Entry 5TSJ (electron microscopy, 8.70 A resolution (very low resolution: no residue pairs are listed; an interface is given only as per-side residue counts)); this record covers chains B and D of the 28 polymer chains in the assembly.

# Chain B
Molecule: V-type ATP synthase alpha chain
From: Thermus thermophilus (strain HB8 / ATCC 27634 / DSM 579)
Notes: EC 3.6.3.14
UniProt: Q56403 (VATA_THET8); residues 1-577 here = UniProt positions 1-577
Chain sequence (577 residues; each row starts with the number of its first residue):
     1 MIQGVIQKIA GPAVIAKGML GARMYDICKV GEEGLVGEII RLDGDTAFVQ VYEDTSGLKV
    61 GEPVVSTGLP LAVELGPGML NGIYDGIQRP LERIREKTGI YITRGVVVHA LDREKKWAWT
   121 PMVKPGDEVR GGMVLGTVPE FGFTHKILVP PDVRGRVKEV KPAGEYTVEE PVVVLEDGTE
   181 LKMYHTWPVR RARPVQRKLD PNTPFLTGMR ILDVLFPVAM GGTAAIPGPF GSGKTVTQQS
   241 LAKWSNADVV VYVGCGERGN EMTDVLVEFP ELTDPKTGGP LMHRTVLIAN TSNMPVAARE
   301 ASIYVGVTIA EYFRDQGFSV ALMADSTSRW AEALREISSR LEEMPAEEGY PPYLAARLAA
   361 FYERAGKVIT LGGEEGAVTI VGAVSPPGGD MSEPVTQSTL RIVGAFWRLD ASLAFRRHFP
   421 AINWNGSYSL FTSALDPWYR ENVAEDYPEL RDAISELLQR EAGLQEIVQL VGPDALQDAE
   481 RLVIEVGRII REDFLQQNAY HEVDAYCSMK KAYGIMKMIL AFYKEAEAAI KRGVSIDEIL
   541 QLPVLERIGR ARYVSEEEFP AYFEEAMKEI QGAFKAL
Unresolved in the structure: 1

# Chain D
Molecule: V-type ATP synthase beta chain
From: Thermus thermophilus (strain HB8 / ATCC 27634 / DSM 579)
UniProt: Q72J73 (VATB_THET2); numbering as in UniProt (aligned over 7-463)
Chain sequence (457 residues; row label = number of the first residue in the row):
     7 EYTGITYISG PLLFVENAKD LAYGAIVDIK DGTGRVRGGQ VIEVSEEYAV IQVFEETTGL
    67 DLATTSVSLV EDVARLGVSK EMLGRRFNGI GKPIDGLPPI TPEKRLPITG LPLNPVARRK
   127 PEQFIQTGIS TIDVMNTLVR GQKLPIFSGS GLPANEIAAQ IARQATVRPD LSGEGEKEEP
   187 FAVVFAAMGI TQRELSYFIQ EFERTGALSR SVLFLNKADD PTIERILTPR MALTVAEYLA
   247 FEHDYHVLVI LTDMTNYCEA LREIGAAREE IPGRRGYPGY MYTDLATIYE RAGVVEGKKG
   307 SVTQIPILSM PDDDRTHPIP DLTGYITEGQ IQLSRELHRK GIYPPIDPLP SLSRLMNNGV
   367 GKGKTREDHK QVSDQLYSAY ANGVDIRKLV AIIGEDALTE NDRRYLQFAD AFERFFINQG
   427 QQNRSIEESL QIAWALLSML PQGELKRISK DHIGKYY

# Interface between chain B and chain D
At this resolution (9 A) residue pairs are not listed: 12 residues of chain B and 13 of chain D lie at the interface.

# In short
12 residues of chain B face 13 of chain D across their interface.
Chain B is V-type ATP synthase alpha chain and chain D is V-type ATP synthase beta chain, both from Thermus
thermophilus (strain HB8 / ATCC 27634 / DSM 579); the structure, Thermus thermophilus V/A-ATPase bound to VH
dAbs, was determined by electron microscopy.
